PDB entry 6ZJY | electron microscopy, 5.50 A resolution (low resolution: residue-level contacts below are approximate; hydrogen-bond / salt-bridge calls are withheld) | chains 9 and H of the 15 polymer chains in the assembly

Chain 9:
Molecule: NADH-quinone oxidoreductase subunit 9
From: Thermus thermophilus
Notes: EC 7.1.1.-
UniProtKB: Q56224 (NQO9_THET8); residue numbers follow UniProt; this construct covers 1-182
Chain sequence (182 residues; each row starts with the number of its first residue):
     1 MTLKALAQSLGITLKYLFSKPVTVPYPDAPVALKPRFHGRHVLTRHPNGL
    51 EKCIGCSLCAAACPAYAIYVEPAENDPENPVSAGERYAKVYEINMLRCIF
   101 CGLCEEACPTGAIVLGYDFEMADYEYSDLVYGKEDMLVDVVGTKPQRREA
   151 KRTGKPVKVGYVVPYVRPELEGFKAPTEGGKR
Not modelled in the structure: 1, 182
Metal / ion sites: 4Fe-4S cluster Fe site 1 near C56 (its only coordinating residue here); 4Fe-4S cluster Fe site 2: I99, F100, C101
Ligand contacts:
  - 4Fe-4S cluster (SF4), molecule 1: C53, I54, G55, C56, S57, L58, C59, C108, P109, T110, A112, I113
  - 4Fe-4S cluster (SF4), molecule 2: C63, A67, R97, C98, I99, F100, C101, G102, C104
Swiss-Prot annotation at these positions:
  - binding site ([4Fe-4S] cluster): C53, C56, S57, C59, C63, C98, I99, C101, C104, C108

Chain H:
Molecule: NADH-quinone oxidoreductase subunit 8
From: Thermus thermophilus
Notes: EC 7.1.1.-
UniProtKB: Q60019 (NQO8_THET8); residues 1-365 here = UniProt positions 1-365
Chain sequence (365 residues; numbered 1 to 365; the number before each row is that of its first residue):
     1 MTWSYPVDPYWMVALKALLVVVGLLTAFAFMTLIERRLLARFQVRMGPNR
    51 VGPFGLLQPLADAIKSIFKEDIVVAQADRFLFVLAPLISVVFALLAFGLI
   101 PFGPPGSFFGYQPWVINLDLGILYLFAVSELAVYGIFLSGWASGSKYSLL
   151 GSLRSSASLISYELGLGLALLAPVLLVGSLNLNDIVNWQKEHGWLFLYAF
   201 PAFLVYLIASMAEAARTPFDLPEAEQELVGGYHTEYSSIKWALFQMAEYI
   251 HFITASALIPTLFLGGWTMPVLEVPYLWMFLKIAFFLFFFIWIRATWFRL
   301 RYDQLLRFGWGFLFPLALLWFLVTALVVALDLPRTYLLYLSALSFLVLLG
   351 AVLYTPKPARKGGGA
Not modelled in the structure: 1, 355-365

Chain 9 / chain H interface:
Contacting residue pairs (7):
  L3(9) - V352(H)
  K4(9) - V352(H)
  T13(9) - F42(H)
  Y16(9) - R41(H)
  L17(9) - R41(H)
  P21(9) - V44(H)
  P21(9) - R45(H)
Interface residues without a listed pair, chain 9 (7 interface residues in all): T23
Interface residues without a listed pair, chain H (6 interface residues in all): M46

Summary:
The interface between chain 9 and chain H involves 7 residues on one side and 6 on the other. Bound to chain
9: 4Fe-4S cluster. I99(9), F100(9) and C101(9) form the 4Fe-4S cluster Fe site 2. From UniProt: 10 [4Fe-4S]
cluster-binding residues on chain 9.
Chain 9 is NADH-quinone oxidoreductase subunit 9 and chain H is NADH-quinone oxidoreductase subunit 8, both
from Thermus thermophilus; the structure, Respiratory complex I from Thermus thermophilus, NAD+ dataset, minor
state, was determined by electron microscopy together with 6I0D, 6I1P, 6Q8O, 6Q8W, 6Q8X, 6Y11 and 3 further
entries from the same study.
